6LGL - chains F and K of the 46 polymer chains in the assembly; structure by electron microscopy, 4.40 A resolution (low resolution: residue-level contacts below are approximate; hydrogen-bond / salt-bridge calls are withheld).

# Chain F
Name: Major capsid protein
Organism: Human herpesvirus 3
UniProtKB: Q6QCL5 (Q6QCL5_HHV3); residues 1-1396 here = UniProt positions 1-1396
Sequence (1396 residues; each row starts with the number of its first residue):
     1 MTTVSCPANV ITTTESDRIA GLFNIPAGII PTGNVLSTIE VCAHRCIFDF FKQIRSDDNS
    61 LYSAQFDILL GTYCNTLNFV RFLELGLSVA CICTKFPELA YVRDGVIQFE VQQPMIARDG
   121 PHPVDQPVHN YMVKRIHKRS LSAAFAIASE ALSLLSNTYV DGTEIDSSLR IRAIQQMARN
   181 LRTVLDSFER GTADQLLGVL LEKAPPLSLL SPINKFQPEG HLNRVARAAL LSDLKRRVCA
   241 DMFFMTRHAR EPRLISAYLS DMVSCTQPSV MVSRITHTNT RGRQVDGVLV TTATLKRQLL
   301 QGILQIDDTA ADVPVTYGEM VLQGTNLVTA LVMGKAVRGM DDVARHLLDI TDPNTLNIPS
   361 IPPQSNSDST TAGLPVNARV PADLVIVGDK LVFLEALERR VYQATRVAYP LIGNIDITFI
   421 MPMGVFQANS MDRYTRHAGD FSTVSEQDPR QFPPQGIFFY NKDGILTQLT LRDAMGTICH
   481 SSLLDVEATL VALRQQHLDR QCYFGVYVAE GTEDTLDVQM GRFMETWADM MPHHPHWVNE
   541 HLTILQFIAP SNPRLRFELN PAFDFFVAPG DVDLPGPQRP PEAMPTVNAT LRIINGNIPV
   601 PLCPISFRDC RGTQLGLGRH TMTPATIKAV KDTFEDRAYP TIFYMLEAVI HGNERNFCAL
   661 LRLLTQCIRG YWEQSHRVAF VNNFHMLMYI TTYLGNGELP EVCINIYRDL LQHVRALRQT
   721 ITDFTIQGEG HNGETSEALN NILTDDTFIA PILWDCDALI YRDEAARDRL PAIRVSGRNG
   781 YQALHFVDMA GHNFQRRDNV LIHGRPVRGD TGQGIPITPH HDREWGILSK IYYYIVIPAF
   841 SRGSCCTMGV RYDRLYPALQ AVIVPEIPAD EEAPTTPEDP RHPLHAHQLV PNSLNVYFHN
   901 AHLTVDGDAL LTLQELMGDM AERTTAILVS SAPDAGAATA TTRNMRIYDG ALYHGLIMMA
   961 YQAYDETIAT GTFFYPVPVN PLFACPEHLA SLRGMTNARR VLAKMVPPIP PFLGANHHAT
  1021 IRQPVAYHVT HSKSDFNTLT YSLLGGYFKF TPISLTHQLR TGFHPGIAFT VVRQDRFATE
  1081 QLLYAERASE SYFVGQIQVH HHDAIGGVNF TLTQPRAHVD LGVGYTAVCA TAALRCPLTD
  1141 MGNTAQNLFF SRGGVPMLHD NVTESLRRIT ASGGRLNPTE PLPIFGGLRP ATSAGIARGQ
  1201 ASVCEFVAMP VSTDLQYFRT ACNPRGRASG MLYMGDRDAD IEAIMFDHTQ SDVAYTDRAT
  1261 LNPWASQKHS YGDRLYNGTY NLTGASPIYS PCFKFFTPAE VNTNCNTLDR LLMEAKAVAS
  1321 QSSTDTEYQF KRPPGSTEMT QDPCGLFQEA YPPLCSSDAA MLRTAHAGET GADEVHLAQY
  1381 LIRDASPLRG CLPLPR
Not modelled in the structure: 1-15, 348-374

# Chain K
Name: Small capsomere-interacting protein
Organism: Human herpesvirus 3
UniProtKB: Q6QCN2 (Q6QCN2_HHV3); numbering as in UniProt (aligned over 1-235)
Sequence (235 residues; each row starts with the number of its first residue):
     1 MTQPASSRVV FDPSNPTTFS VEAIAAYTPV ALIRLLNASG PLQPGHRVDI ADARSIYTVG
    61 AAASAARARA NHNANTIRRT AMFAETDPMT WLRPTVGLKR TFNPRIIRPQ PPNPSMSLGI
   121 SGPTILPQKT QSADQSALQQ PAALAFSGSS PQHPPPQTTS ASVGQQQHVV SGSSGQQPQQ
   181 GAQSSTVQPT TGSPPAAQGV PQSTPPPTQN TPQGGKGQTL SHTGQSGNAS RSRRV
Not modelled in the structure: 1-7, 108-235

# Interface between chain F and chain K
Pairs across the interface - 44 pairs, chain F then chain K:
  E654(F) with F83(K)
  R655(F) with M82(K); F83(K); E85(K)
  C658(F) with M82(K); R100(K)
  A659(F) with R100(K)
  L661(F) with K99(K); R100(K)
  R662(F) with R100(K); F102(K); N103(K)
  Y693(F) with K99(K)
  N696(F) with K99(K)
  E698(F) with T101(K)
  M789(F) with T58(K); V59(K); A62(K)
  H792(F) with T58(K); V59(K)
  Q795(F) with A51(K)
  V807(F) with F83(K)
  D853(F) with R54(K)
  Y856(F) with T58(K)
  P857(F) with T58(K)
  Q860(F) with T58(K); A61(K); A62(K)
  A861(F) with V30(K); Y57(K)
  I863(F) with Y27(K); V30(K)
  E866(F) with H72(K)
  I867(F) with R105(K)
  A869(F) with N75(K); I106(K)
  E872(F) with I107(K)
  V890(F) with V30(K); A31(K)
  N892(F) with I33(K)
  D908(F) with F102(K); P104(K)
  L911(F) with H72(K)
  E915(F) with R69(K)
Interface residues without a listed pair, chain F (33 interface residues in all): L694, R808, E871, P891, M917
Interface residues without a listed pair, chain K (31 interface residues in all): A26, R34, S55, A84, T86

# Overview
Chain F and chain K form an interface of 33 and 31 residues respectively.
Here chain F is Major capsid protein and chain K is Small capsomere-interacting protein, both from Human
herpesvirus 3. Entry 6LGL (The atomic structure of varicella-zoster virus A-capsid) was determined by electron
microscopy, deposited together with 6LGN.
